PDB entry 2F7I | X-ray diffraction, 1.60 A resolution | chains A and B

Chain A (and B):
Protein: Transthyretin
Source organism: Homo sapiens
Notes: chain B of this document is another copy of the same molecule, construct and numbering; everything in this record applies to it too
UniProtKB: P02766 (TTHY_HUMAN); residues 1-127 here correspond to UniProt positions 21-147 (UniProt number = residue number + 20)
Chain sequence (127 residues; each row starts with the number of its first residue):
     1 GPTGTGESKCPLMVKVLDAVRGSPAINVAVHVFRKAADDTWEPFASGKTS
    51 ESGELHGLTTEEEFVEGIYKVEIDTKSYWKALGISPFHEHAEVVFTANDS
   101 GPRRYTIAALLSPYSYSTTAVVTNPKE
Not modelled in the structure: 1-9, 125-127 (chain B: 1-9, 100-102, 124-127)
Small-molecule neighbours: 2',6'-difluorobiphenyl-4-carboxylic acid (26C): Lys-15, Leu-17, Ala-108, Ala-109, Leu-110, Ser-117, Thr-119
Swiss-Prot annotation at these positions:
  - binding site (L-thyroxine): Lys-15, Glu-54, Ser-117
  - modified residue: Cys-10 (Sulfocysteine), Glu-42 (4-carboxyglutamate), Ser-52 (Phosphoserine)
  - glycosylation: Asn-98 (N-linked (GlcNAc...) asparagine)

Chain A / chain B interface:
Contacting residue pairs (37):
  Phe-87(A) / Phe-95(B)  hydrophobic
  Phe-87(A) / Tyr-105(B)  hydrophobic
  Phe-87(A) / Ile-107(B)  hydrophobic
  Phe-87(A) / Ala-120(B)  hydrophobic
  His-88(A) / Val-93(B)
  His-88(A) / Val-94(B)
  Glu-89(A) / Val-94(B)  hydrogen bond (backbone-backbone)
  Glu-89(A) / Thr-96(B)  hydrogen bond
  His-90(A) / Val-94(B)
  Glu-92(A) / Glu-92(B)
  Glu-92(A) / Val-94(B)
  Glu-92(A) / Tyr-116(B)  hydrogen bond (backbone-side chain)
  Val-93(A) / His-88(B)
  Val-94(A) / His-88(B)
  Val-94(A) / Glu-89(B)  hydrogen bond (backbone-backbone)
  Val-94(A) / Glu-92(B)
  Phe-95(A) / Phe-87(B)  hydrophobic
  Thr-96(A) / Glu-89(B)  hydrogen bond
  Tyr-105(A) / Phe-87(B)  hydrophobic
  Ile-107(A) / Phe-87(B)  hydrophobic
  Tyr-114(A) / Thr-119(B)  hydrogen bond (backbone-side chain)
  Tyr-114(A) / Ala-120(B)  hydrogen bond (backbone-backbone)
  Tyr-114(A) / Val-122(B)  hydrophobic
  Ser-115(A) / Thr-118(B)  hydrogen bond (side chain-backbone)
  Ser-115(A) / Thr-119(B)
  Tyr-116(A) / Glu-92(B)  hydrogen bond (side chain-backbone)
  Tyr-116(A) / Ser-117(B)
  Tyr-116(A) / Thr-118(B)  hydrogen bond (backbone-backbone)
  Ser-117(A) / Tyr-116(B)
  Ser-117(A) / Ser-117(B)  hydrogen bond
  Thr-118(A) / Ser-115(B)  hydrogen bond (backbone-side chain)
  Thr-118(A) / Tyr-116(B)  hydrogen bond (backbone-backbone)
  Thr-119(A) / Tyr-114(B)  hydrogen bond (side chain-backbone)
  Thr-119(A) / Ser-115(B)
  Ala-120(A) / Phe-87(B)  hydrophobic
  Ala-120(A) / Tyr-114(B)  hydrogen bond (backbone-backbone)
  Val-122(A) / Phe-87(B)  hydrophobic
Also at the interface, not in a pair above, chain A (22 interface residues in all): Ile-68, Lys-70, Lys-76
Also at the interface, not in a pair above, chain B (22 interface residues in all): Ile-68, Lys-70, Lys-76, His-90

Overview:
The chain A/chain B interface involves 22 residues from each chain; the contacts include 15 hydrogen bonds.
Polar pairs include Glu-89(A)/Thr-96(B), Glu-92(A)/Tyr-116(B) and Tyr-114(A)/Thr-119(B). Bound to chain A:
2',6'-difluorobiphenyl-4-carboxylic acid. UniProt lists 3 L-thyroxine-binding residues on chain A.
Chain A and chain B are both Transthyretin (Homo sapiens); the structure, Human transthyretin (TTR) complexed
with diflunisal analogues- TTR. 2',6'-Difluorobiphenyl-4-carboxylic Acid, was determined by X-ray diffraction
(same publication as 3D2T, 2B9A and 2B77).
